Entry 8XLL (electron microscopy, 3.10 A resolution); this record covers chains J and Y of the 24 polymer chains in the assembly.

# Chain J (and Y)
Protein: Dihydrolipoyllysine-residue succinyltransferase component of 2-oxoglutarate dehydrogenase complex, mitochondrial
From: Rattus norvegicus
Notes: EC 2.3.1.61; chain Y of this document is another copy of the same molecule, construct and numbering; everything in this record applies to it too
UniProt: Q01205 (ODO2_RAT); residues 239-454 here = UniProt positions 239-454
Sequence (216 residues; each row starts with the number of its first residue):
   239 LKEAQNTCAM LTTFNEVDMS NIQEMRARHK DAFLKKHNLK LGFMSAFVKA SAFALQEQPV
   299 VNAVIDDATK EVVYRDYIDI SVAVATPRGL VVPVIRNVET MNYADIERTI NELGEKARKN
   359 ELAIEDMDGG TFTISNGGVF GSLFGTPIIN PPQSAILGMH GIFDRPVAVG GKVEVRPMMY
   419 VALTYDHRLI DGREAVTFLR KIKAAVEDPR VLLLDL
Not modelled in the structure: 239-246 (chain Y: 239-242)

# Interface between chain J and chain Y
Contacting residue pairs - 28 pairs, chain J then chain Y:
  Ala247(J) - Asn244(Y)
  Met248(J) - Gln243(Y)
  Met248(J) - Asn244(Y)
  Phe378(J) - Ala433(Y)  hydrophobic
  Phe378(J) - Phe436(Y)  hydrophobic
  Phe378(J) - Leu437(Y)  hydrophobic
  Phe378(J) - Ile440(Y)
  Gly379(J) - Asn253(Y)
  Gly379(J) - Ile440(Y)
  Ser380(J) - Phe436(Y)
  Leu381(J) - Phe252(Y)  hydrogen bond (backbone-backbone)
  Leu381(J) - Asn253(Y)
  Leu381(J) - Glu254(Y)
  Phe382(J) - Thr251(Y)  hydrogen bond (backbone-side chain)
  Phe382(J) - Phe252(Y)  hydrogen bond (backbone-backbone)
  Gly383(J) - Thr250(Y)
  Gly383(J) - Thr251(Y)
  Gly383(J) - Phe252(Y)
  Thr384(J) - Leu249(Y)
  Thr384(J) - Thr250(Y)  hydrogen bond (backbone-backbone)
  Pro385(J) - Leu249(Y)
  Ile386(J) - Leu249(Y)  hydrophobic
  Ile386(J) - Leu427(Y)  hydrophobic
  Ile386(J) - Glu432(Y)
  Pro404(J) - Ala406(Y)
  Pro404(J) - Val407(Y)  hydrophobic
  Pro404(J) - Gly408(Y)
  Val413(J) - Val413(Y)  hydrophobic
Also at the interface, not in a pair above, chain J (16 interface residues in all): Gly327, Asp402, Val411
Also at the interface, not in a pair above, chain Y (20 interface residues in all): Val411, Arg431

# Summary
16 residues of chain J face 20 of chain Y across their interface, with 4 hydrogen bonds. Polar contacts
include Phe382(J)-Thr251(Y), Leu381(J)-Phe252(Y) and Phe382(J)-Phe252(Y).
Both chains are Dihydrolipoyllysine-residue succinyltransferase component of 2-oxoglutarate dehydrogenase
complex, mitochondrial (Rattus norvegicus). Entry 8XLL (Structure of the native 2-oxoglutarate dehydrogenase
complex (OGDHC) in the adult cortex and hippocampus) was determined by electron microscopy together with 8XLJ
from the same study.
